PDB entry 5TXC | X-ray diffraction, 2.40 A resolution | chain A

[Chain A]
Name: AtxE2
Organism: Asticcacaulis excentricus (strain ATCC 15261 / DSM 4724 / VKM B-1370 / CB 48)
Notes: EC 3.4.21.-
UniProtKB: E8RUP5 (E8RUP5_ASTEC); residue numbers follow UniProt; this construct covers 1-695
Amino-acid sequence (705 residues; row label = number of the first residue in the row):
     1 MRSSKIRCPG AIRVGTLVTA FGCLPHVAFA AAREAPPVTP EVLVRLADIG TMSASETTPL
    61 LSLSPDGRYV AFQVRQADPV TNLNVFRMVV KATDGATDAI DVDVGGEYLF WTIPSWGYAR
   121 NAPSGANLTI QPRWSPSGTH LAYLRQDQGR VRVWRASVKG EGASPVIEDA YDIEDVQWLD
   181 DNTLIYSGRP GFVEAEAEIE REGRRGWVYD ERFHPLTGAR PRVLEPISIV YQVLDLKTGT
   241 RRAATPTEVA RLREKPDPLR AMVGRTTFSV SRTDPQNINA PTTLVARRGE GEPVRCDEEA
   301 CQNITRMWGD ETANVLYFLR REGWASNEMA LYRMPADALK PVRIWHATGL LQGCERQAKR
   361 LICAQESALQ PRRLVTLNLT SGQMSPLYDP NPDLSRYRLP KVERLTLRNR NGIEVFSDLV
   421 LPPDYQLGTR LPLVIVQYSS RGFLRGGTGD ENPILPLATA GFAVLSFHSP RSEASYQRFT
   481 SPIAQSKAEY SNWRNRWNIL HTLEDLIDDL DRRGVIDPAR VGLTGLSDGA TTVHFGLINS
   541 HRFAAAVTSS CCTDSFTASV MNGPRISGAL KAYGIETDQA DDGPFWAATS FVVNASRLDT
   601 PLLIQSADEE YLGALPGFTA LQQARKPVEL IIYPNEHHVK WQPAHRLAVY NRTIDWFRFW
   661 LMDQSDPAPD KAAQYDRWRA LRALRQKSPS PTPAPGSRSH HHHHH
Not modelled in the structure: 1-33, 687-705
Construct notes: expression tag (696-705)
UniProt features mapped onto this chain:
  - active site: Ser527 (Nucleophile), Glu610 (Charge relay system), His638 (Charge relay system)
  - site: Trp116 (Important for activity. Binds to Astexin-3), Tyr438 (Catalytically important residue that stabilizes the alkoxide intermediate. Moves to point toward the isopeptide bond), Asn562 (Important for activity. Binds to Astexin-3)
Disulfide bonds: Cys296-Cys301, Cys354-Cys363, Cys551-Cys552
What the authors report for this chain:
  - catalytic residues: Ser527, Glu610, His638
  - mutagenesis - Y438F: abolished catalytic activity
  - catalytic residues: Tyr438 (by similarity / conservation)
  - mutagenesis - W111A: unchanged catalytic activity
  - mutagenesis - N121A: increased catalytic activity
  - mutagenesis - W116A, N562A: decreased catalytic activity

[Overview]
Curated annotation (UniProt) lists 3 active-site residues. From the paper: catalytic residues Ser527, Glu610
and His638 among others; W116A and N562A reduce catalytic activity; 5 substitutions were tested in all.
Chain A is AtxE2 (Asticcacaulis excentricus (strain ATCC 15261 / DSM 4724 / VKM B-1370 / CB 48)); the
structure, AtxE2 Isopeptidase - APO, was determined by X-ray diffraction together with 5TXE from the same
study.
